PDB entry 6C66 | electron microscopy, 3.66 A resolution | chains H and J of the 15 polymer chains in the assembly

Chain H:
Molecule: CRISPR-associated protein, Cse4 family
Organism: Thermobifida fusca (strain YX)
UniProtKB: Q47PJ3 (Q47PJ3_THEFY); residue numbers follow UniProt; this construct covers 1-373
Sequence (373 residues; row label = number of the first residue in the row):
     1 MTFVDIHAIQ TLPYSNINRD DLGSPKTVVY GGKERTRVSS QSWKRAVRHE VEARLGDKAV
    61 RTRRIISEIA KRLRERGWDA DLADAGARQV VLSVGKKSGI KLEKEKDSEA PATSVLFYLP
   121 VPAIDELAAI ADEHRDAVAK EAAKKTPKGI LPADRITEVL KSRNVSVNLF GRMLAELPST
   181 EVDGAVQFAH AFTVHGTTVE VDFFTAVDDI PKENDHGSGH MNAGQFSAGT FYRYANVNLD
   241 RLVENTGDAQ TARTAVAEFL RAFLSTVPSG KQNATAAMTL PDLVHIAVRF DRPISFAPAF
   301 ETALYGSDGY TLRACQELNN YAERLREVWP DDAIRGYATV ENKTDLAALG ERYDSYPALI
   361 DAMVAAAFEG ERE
Disordered / not traced: 1, 199-226, 270-278, 368-373

Chain J:
Molecule: crRNA
Organism: Thermobifida fusca
Sequence (61 nucleotides; each row starts with the number of its first residue):
     1 AUGGACCGCC AGUGAUAAGU GGAAUGCCAU GUGGGCUGUC GUGAGCCCCA CGCACGUGGG
    61 G
Disordered / not traced: 41-42

Interface between chain H and chain J:
Residue-residue contacts - 19 pairs, chain H then chain J:
  Asn18(H) - C40(J)  phosphate contact
  Arg19(H) - U39(J)  sugar contact
  Arg19(H) - C40(J)  hydrogen bond to the phosphate
  Asp20(H) - U39(J)  base contact
  Asp21(H) - U39(J)  base contact
  Lys26(H) - U39(J)  salt bridge to the phosphate
  Ser39(H) - G38(J)  phosphate contact
  Ser39(H) - U39(J)  hydrogen bond to the phosphate
  Gln41(H) - U37(J)  sugar contact
  Gln41(H) - G38(J)  phosphate contact
  Gln41(H) - U39(J)  hydrogen bond to the phosphate
  Ser42(H) - G38(J)  sugar contact
  Lys44(H) - U37(J)  salt bridge to the phosphate
  Arg45(H) - G38(J)  hydrogen bond to the base
  Arg61(H) - U37(J)  sugar contact
  Arg61(H) - G38(J)  salt bridge to the phosphate
  Phe170(H) - C36(J)  phosphate contact
  Met173(H) - G35(J)  base contact
  Met173(H) - C36(J)  base contact
Interface residues without a listed pair, chain H (17 interface residues in all): Ile17, Arg48, Gly171, Gly184

Overview:
The interface between chain H and chain J involves 17 residues on one side and 6 on the other; the contacts
include 4 hydrogen bonds and 3 salt bridges. Polar pairs include Arg45(H)-G38(J), Arg19(H)-C40(J) and
Ser39(H)-U39(J).
Here chain H is CRISPR-associated protein, Cse4 family (Thermobifida fusca (strain YX)) and chain J is crRNA
(Thermobifida fusca). Entry 6C66 (CRISPR RNA-guided surveillance complex, pre-nicking) was determined by
electron microscopy.
